PDB entry 5W0H | X-ray diffraction, 1.11 A resolution | chain A

Chain A:
Protein: Splicing factor U2AF 65 kDa subunit
From: Homo sapiens
Notes: fragment: RNA Recognition Motif 2 (RRM2), residues 258-336
UniProtKB: P26368 (U2AF2_HUMAN); residues 258-336 here = UniProt positions 258-336
Sequence (84 residues; numbered 253 to 336; the number before each row is that of its first residue):
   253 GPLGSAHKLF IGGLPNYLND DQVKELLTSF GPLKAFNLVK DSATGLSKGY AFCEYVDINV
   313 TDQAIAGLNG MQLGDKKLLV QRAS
Not modelled in the structure: 253-256
Construct notes: expression tag (253-257)
Swiss-Prot annotation at these positions:
  - modified residue: Lys276 (5-hydroxylysine), Ser294 (Phosphoserine)
What the authors report for this chain:
  - disease-associated variants - G301D, G301S, A318V (citing earlier work)

Overview:
Chain A is Splicing factor U2AF 65 kDa subunit (Homo sapiens); the structure, Structure of U2AF65 (U2AF2) RRM2
at 1.11 Angstrom Resolution, was determined by X-ray diffraction together with 5W0G from the same study.
